6C7Y - chains A and B; structure by X-ray diffraction, 2.50 A resolution.

Chain A:
Molecule: Tyrosine-protein kinase JAK1
From: Homo sapiens
Notes: EC 2.7.10.2; fragment: kinase domain
Reference sequence: P23458 (JAK1_HUMAN); residues 869-1153 here = UniProt positions 869-1153
Chain sequence (286 residues; numbered 868 to 1153; the number before each row is that of its first residue):
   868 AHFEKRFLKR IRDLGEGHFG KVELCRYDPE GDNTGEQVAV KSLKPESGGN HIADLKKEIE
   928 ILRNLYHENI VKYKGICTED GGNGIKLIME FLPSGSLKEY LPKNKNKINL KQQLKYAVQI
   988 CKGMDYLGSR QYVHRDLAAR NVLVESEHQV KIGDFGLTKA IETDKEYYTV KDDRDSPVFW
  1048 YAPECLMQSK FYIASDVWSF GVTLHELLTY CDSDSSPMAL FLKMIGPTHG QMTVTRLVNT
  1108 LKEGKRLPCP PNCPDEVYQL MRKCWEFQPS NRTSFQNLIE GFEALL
Unresolved in the structure: 895-897, 913-917, 947-950
Differences from the reference sequence: expression tag (868)
Modified positions: Y1035 (O-phosphotyrosine; PTR)
From the paper describing this entry:
  - post-translational modification sites: Y1034 (citing earlier work)
  - post-translational modification sites: Y1035

Chain B:
Molecule: Suppressor of cytokine signaling 1
From: Gallus gallus
Reference sequence: B6RCQ2 (B6RCQ2_CHICK); residues 52-168 here correspond to UniProt positions 48-164 (UniProt number = residue number - 4)
Chain sequence (117 residues; each row starts with the number of its first residue):
    52 STHFRTFRSQ ADFSSITRAS SLLDACGFYW GPLTVSAAHE KLKSEPEGTF LIRDSTQKNC
   112 FFAISVKTAT GPTSIRINFQ TGRFSLDGSK ETFDCLFKLL EHYLSSPRKV LVTPLRK

Interface between chain A and chain B:
Residue-residue contacts (63; chain A residue first):
  H885(A) - H54(B)
  R1007(A) - H54(B)
  K1038(A) - R59(B)  hydrogen bond (backbone-side chain)
  D1039(A) - R59(B)
  D1040(A) - R56(B)  salt bridge
  D1040(A) - R59(B)
  R1041(A) - R56(B)
  D1042(A) - H54(B)
  D1042(A) - F55(B)
  D1042(A) - R56(B)
  S1043(A) - H54(B)
  S1043(A) - F55(B)  hydrogen bond (backbone-backbone)
  P1044(A) - H54(B)
  V1045(A) - F55(B)  hydrophobic
  Y1048(A) - T57(B)
  C1052(A) - T57(B)
  L1053(A) - T57(B)
  L1053(A) - F58(B)  hydrogen bond (backbone-backbone)
  M1054(A) - F58(B)
  M1054(A) - S60(B)
  M1054(A) - Q61(B)
  M1054(A) - F64(B)
  Q1055(A) - F58(B)
  Q1055(A) - R59(B)
  Q1055(A) - Q61(B)
  S1056(A) - T57(B)  hydrogen bond
  S1056(A) - F58(B)  hydrogen bond (side chain-backbone)
  S1056(A) - R59(B)
  M1085(A) - S52(B)
  M1085(A) - T53(B)
  P1094(A) - P83(B)
  T1095(A) - P83(B)
  H1096(A) - P83(B)
  H1096(A) - L84(B)  hydrogen bond (side chain-backbone)
  H1096(A) - T85(B)
  H1096(A) - D105(B)  hydrogen bond (side chain-backbone)
  H1096(A) - S106(B)
  H1096(A) - T107(B)
  G1097(A) - F55(B)
  G1097(A) - S106(B)
  G1097(A) - T107(B)
  G1097(A) - Q108(B)
  Q1098(A) - R56(B)  hydrogen bond (side chain-backbone)
  Q1098(A) - Q108(B)  hydrogen bond (backbone-backbone)
  Q1098(A) - K109(B)
  Q1098(A) - N110(B)
  Q1098(A) - C111(B)  hydrogen bond (backbone-backbone)
  Q1098(A) - F112(B)
  M1099(A) - I67(B)  hydrophobic
  M1099(A) - S71(B)
  M1099(A) - D105(B)
  M1099(A) - F112(B)  hydrophobic
  M1099(A) - F113(B)  hydrophobic
  V1101(A) - F55(B)  hydrophobic
  V1101(A) - R56(B)
  V1101(A) - F58(B)  hydrophobic
  T1102(A) - F58(B)
  T1102(A) - I67(B)
  R1103(A) - Y80(B)  hydrogen bond
  R1103(A) - P83(B)
  R1103(A) - D105(B)  salt bridge
  V1105(A) - F64(B)  hydrophobic
  K1109(A) - F64(B)
Interface residues without a listed pair, chain A (31 interface residues in all): F1046, T1100, N1106
Interface residues without a listed pair, chain B (28 interface residues in all): T68, G82
From the paper, about this interface:
  - specific contacts: H885(A)-H54(B), P1044(A)-H54(B), S1056(A)-T57(B) (hydrogen bond), Q1098(A)-Q108(B) (hydrogen bond), Q1098(A)-C111(B) (hydrogen bond), Q1098(A)-F112(B) (pi stacking), M1099(A)-F113(B) (hydrophobic contact), M1099(A)-D105(B) (hydrophobic contact)
  - interface residues, chain A: F1046(A), G1097(A), T1100(A), V1101(A)
  - interface residues, chain B: H54(B), F55(B), R56(B), F58(B), R59(B)

In short:
31 residues of chain A face 28 of chain B across their interface; the contacts include 11 hydrogen bonds and 2
salt bridges. Polar pairs include D1040(A)-R56(B), R1103(A)-D105(B) and K1038(A)-R59(B). The authors report
contacts between H885(A) and H54(B) and P1044(A) and H54(B); hydrogen bonds between S1056(A) and T57(B),
Q1098(A) and Q108(B) and Q1098(A) and C111(B); pi stacking between Q1098(A) and F112(B). From the paper:
interface residues F1046(A), G1097(A) and H54(B) among others; modification sites Y1034(A) and Y1035(A).
Here chain A is Tyrosine-protein kinase JAK1 (Homo sapiens) and chain B is Suppressor of cytokine signaling 1
(Gallus gallus). Entry 6C7Y (Crystal structure of inhibitory protein SOCS1 in complex with JAK1 kinase domain)
was determined by X-ray diffraction together with 6C5X from the same study.
